2O01 - chains B and C of the 17 polymer chains in the assembly; structure by X-ray diffraction, 3.40 A resolution.

[Chain B]
Protein: Photosystem I P700 chlorophyll a apoprotein A2
From: Pisum sativum
UniProtKB: P05311 (PSAB_PEA); residue numbers follow UniProt; this construct covers 2-733
Amino-acid sequence (732 residues; each row starts with the number of its first residue):
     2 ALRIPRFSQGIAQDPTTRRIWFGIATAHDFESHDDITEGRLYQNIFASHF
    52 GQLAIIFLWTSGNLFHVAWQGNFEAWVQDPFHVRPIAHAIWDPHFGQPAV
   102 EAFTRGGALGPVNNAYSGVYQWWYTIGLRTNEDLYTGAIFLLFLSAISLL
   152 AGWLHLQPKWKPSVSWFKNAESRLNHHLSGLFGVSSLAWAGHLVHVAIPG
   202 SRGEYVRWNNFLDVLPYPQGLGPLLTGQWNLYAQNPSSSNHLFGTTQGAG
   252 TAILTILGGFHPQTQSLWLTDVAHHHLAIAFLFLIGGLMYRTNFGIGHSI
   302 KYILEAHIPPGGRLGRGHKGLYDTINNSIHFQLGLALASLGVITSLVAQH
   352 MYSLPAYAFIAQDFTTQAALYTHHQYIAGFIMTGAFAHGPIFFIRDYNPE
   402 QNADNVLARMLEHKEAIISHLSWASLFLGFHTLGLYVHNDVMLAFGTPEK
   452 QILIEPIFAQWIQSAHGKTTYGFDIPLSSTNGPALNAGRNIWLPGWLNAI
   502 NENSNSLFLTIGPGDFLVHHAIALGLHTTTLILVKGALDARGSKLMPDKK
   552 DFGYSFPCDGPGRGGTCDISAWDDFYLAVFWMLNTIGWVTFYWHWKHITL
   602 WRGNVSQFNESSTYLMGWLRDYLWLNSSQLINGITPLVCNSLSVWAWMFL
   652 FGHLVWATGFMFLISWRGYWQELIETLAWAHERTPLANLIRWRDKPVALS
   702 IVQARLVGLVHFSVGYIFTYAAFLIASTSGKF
Construct notes: conflict A147 (Phe in P05311)
Bound ions: chlorophyll a Mg (7 sites), coordinated by D93, H193, H275, H277, H308, H414, H654; 4Fe-4S cluster Fe: C559, D560, G561, C568 (shared with 1 residue of chain A)
Residues lining bound ligands:
  - beta-carotene (BCR): W648, M649, F652, F719
  - chlorophyll a (CLA), molecule 1: F8, I25, A28, H29
  - chlorophyll a (CLA), molecule 2: T18, I21, W22, I675, A679, H682, I691, W693, R694, D695, P697, V698
  - chlorophyll a (CLA), molecule 3: H29, I46, S49, H50, Q53, L54, I330, H331, Q333, L334, A337, L341
  - chlorophyll a (CLA), molecule 4: H29, I57, W60, I382
  - chlorophyll a (CLA), molecule 5: H29, L334, L338, F381, T384, G385, H389, F576
  - chlorophyll a (CLA), molecule 6: F47, F51, I148, L151, A152, L155, H156, W161, K162, W167
  - chlorophyll a (CLA), molecule 7: H50, L54, R174, H177, H178, L182
  - chlorophyll a (CLA), molecule 8: L54, I57, F58, L182
  - chlorophyll a (CLA), molecule 9: L59, G63, N64, F66, H67, W70, H89, A90, W92
  - chlorophyll a (CLA), molecule 10: W60, Y117, S118, A369, A370, L371, T373, H374, Y377, I378, I718, F719, A722, I726
  - chlorophyll a (CLA), molecule 11: W60, S118, G119, V120, W123, L341, I344, T345, V348, M352, Y358, L371, H374, H375, I378, I382
  - chlorophyll a (CLA), molecule 12: N64, H67, A88, H89, N114, N115, A116, Y117, S118, V645, W646, M649
  - chlorophyll a (CLA), molecule 13: I91, D93, H95, F96, V645, W648
  - chlorophyll a (CLA), molecule 14: W123, T126, I127, L182, F183, S186, S187, W190, L194, V273, H276, H277, I280, L347, V348, H351, M352, A357, Y358
  - chlorophyll a (CLA), molecule 15: I127, A189, W190, H193, H196, V197, R208, W209, F212
  - chlorophyll a (CLA), molecule 16: W167, N170, S173, H177, T293, N294, F295
  - chlorophyll a (CLA), molecule 17: A171, E172, R174, L175, H178, L179, F183, I301, Y323, I326, N327, L336, A337, L341
  - chlorophyll a (CLA), molecule 18: L175, F183, L283, F284, I286, G287, M290, Y291, I301, I304
  - chlorophyll a (CLA), molecule 19: N176, I286, G287, G288, L289, M290, Y291, I297, G298, H299
  - chlorophyll a (CLA), molecule 20: H177, V185, L289, Y291, R292, T293, F295, I297
  - chlorophyll a (CLA), molecule 21: L188, V195, H196, F212, L213, L216, P217, Y218, G221, L222, L225, Y233, I254, L255, L278
  - chlorophyll a (CLA), molecule 22: W230, N231, L255, H275, L278, A279, F282, W493
  - chlorophyll a (CLA), molecule 23: I257, L268, V273, H275, H276, A279, I280, L283, H351, L355, W497
  - chlorophyll a (CLA), molecule 24: H299, Y303, I304, A307, H308, P310, P311
  - chlorophyll a (CLA), molecule 25: I304, L305, H308, P310, P311, R317, H319, L322, V407, L408, M411
  - chlorophyll a (CLA), molecule 26: P310, P311, G312, G313, R314
  - chlorophyll a (CLA), molecule 27: R317, V407, R410, M411, H414, I418, H421
  - chlorophyll a (CLA), molecule 28: A339, S340, F387, M411, V535
  - chlorophyll a (CLA), molecule 29: V343, S346, L347, Q350, Q376, M383, F387, L527, T530, T531, M583, T586
  - chlorophyll a (CLA), molecule 30: L347, Q350, H351, S354, L355, F509
  - chlorophyll a (CLA), molecule 31: Q350, Y353, F459, A460, Q461, I463, Q464, H467, F509, L510, I512, H520, I523, V590, Y593, W594, H598
  - chlorophyll a (CLA), molecule 32: I418, H421, L422, A524, L527, H528
  - chlorophyll a (CLA), molecule 33: S420, H421, S423, W424, L427
  - chlorophyll a (CLA), molecule 34: W424, L427, F428, F431, H432
  - chlorophyll a (CLA), molecule 35: S426, L427, L429, G430, F431, T529, L532, I533, L578, F581, W582
  - chlorophyll a (CLA), molecule 36: F428, L429, I455, P457, I458, F459, A460, F517, H520, H521, A524, H528
  - chlorophyll a (CLA), molecule 37: L434, V438, F581, W582, N585, W589, L616, L620
  - chlorophyll a (CLA), molecule 38: G435, L436, V438, H439, V442, M443
  - chlorophyll a (CLA), molecule 39: I458, F459, W462
  - chlorophyll a (CLA), molecule 40: W462, I463, A466, H467, L478, W493, L494, F509
  - chlorophyll a (CLA), molecule 41: L478, P484, A485, N487, A488, G489, I492, W493
  - chlorophyll a (CLA), molecule 42: A488, I492, W493
  - chlorophyll a (CLA), molecule 43: L620, L624, W625
  - chlorophyll a (CLA), molecule 44: L624, F650, H654, W657, G716, Y717, F719, T720, Y721, F724
  - chlorophyll a (CLA), molecule 45: W648, L651, F652, H654, L655, A658
  - chlorophyll a (CLA), molecule 46: F652, L655, V656, T659, M662, F663, V708, V711, H712
  - chlorophyll a (CLA), molecule 47: L655, A658, T659, F661, M662, Y670, W671, L674
  - chlorophyll a (CLA), molecule 48: L678, A681, H682, T685
  - chlorophyll a (CLA), molecule 49: A681, T685, P686
  - phylloquinone (PQN): M662, F663, S666, W667, R668, W671, A699, L700, A705
  - 4Fe-4S cluster (SF4): C559, D560, G561, P562, T567, C568, W667, I702
Curated features (UniProtKB/Swiss-Prot):
  - binding site ([4Fe-4S] cluster): C559, C568
  - binding site (chlorophyll a): H654, M662, Y670
  - binding site (phylloquinone): W671
What the authors report for this chain:
  - binding site for chlorophyll a: H439
  - binding site for beta-carotene: W648, F652, F719

[Chain C]
Protein: Photosystem I iron-sulfur center
From: Pisum sativum
UniProtKB: P10793 (PSAC_PEA); residues 2-81 here correspond to UniProt positions 1-80 (UniProt number = residue number - 1)
Amino-acid sequence (80 residues; each row starts with the number of its first residue):
     2 SHSVKIYDTCIGCTQCVRACPTDVLEMIPWGGCKAKQIASAPRTEDCVGC
    52 KRCESACPTDFLSVRVYLWHETTRSMGLAY
Bound ions: 4Fe-4S cluster Fe site 1 near I12 (its only coordinating residue here); 4Fe-4S cluster Fe site 2: C48, V49, C51, C54
Residues lining bound ligands:
  - 4Fe-4S cluster (SF4), molecule 1: Y8, D9, T10, C11, I12, G13, C14, C17, V18, A40, C54, A57, C58, P59, T60
  - 4Fe-4S cluster (SF4), molecule 2: C21, P22, T23, D24, V25, C48, V49, G50, C51, K52, R53, C54

[Interface between chain B and chain C]
Residue-residue contacts (41; chain B residue first):
  G11(B) - H71(C)
  I12(B) - W70(C)
  I12(B) - H71(C)
  Q14(B) - H71(C)
  D15(B) - H71(C)
  D15(B) - E72(C)
  D15(B) - M77(C)
  P16(B) - E72(C)
  P16(B) - T74(C)
  P16(B) - M77(C)
  T17(B) - M77(C)  hydrogen bond
  R19(B) - W70(C)  hydrogen bond (side chain-backbone)
  R19(B) - H71(C)
  R19(B) - E72(C)  salt bridge
  F23(B) - W70(C)  hydrophobic
  M547(B) - L63(C)  hydrophobic
  M547(B) - R66(C)
  P548(B) - F62(C)  hydrophobic
  P548(B) - L63(C)
  D549(B) - F62(C)
  D549(B) - L63(C)  hydrogen bond (side chain-backbone)
  F553(B) - V5(C)  hydrophobic
  F553(B) - L63(C)  hydrophobic
  F553(B) - R66(C)
  F553(B) - Y68(C)
  S556(B) - Y68(C)  hydrogen bond (backbone-side chain)
  F557(B) - Y68(C)  hydrogen bond (backbone-side chain)
  P558(B) - Y68(C)
  D560(B) - K52(C)  salt bridge
  D560(B) - R66(C)  salt bridge
  R564(B) - E55(C)
  R564(B) - S56(C)
  R564(B) - R66(C)
  Q672(B) - L79(C)
  E676(B) - L79(C)
  K696(B) - L79(C)  hydrogen bond (side chain-backbone)
  K696(B) - A80(C)  hydrogen bond (side chain-backbone)
  K696(B) - Y81(C)  hydrogen bond (side chain-backbone)
  P697(B) - L79(C)
  V698(B) - M77(C)  hydrophobic
  V698(B) - L79(C)  hydrophobic
Interface residues without a listed pair, chain B (27 interface residues in all): L546, D552, G563, T567, A679
Interface residues without a listed pair, chain C (19 interface residues in all): K6, Y8, S64

[In short]
Chain B and chain C form an interface of 27 and 19 residues respectively, with 8 hydrogen bonds and 3 salt
bridges. Among the polar pairs are R19(B)-E72(C), D560(B)-K52(C) and D560(B)-R66(C). From the paper: a binding
site for beta-carotene at W648(B), F652(B) and F719(B); a binding site for chlorophyll a at H439(B).
Chain B is Photosystem I P700 chlorophyll a apoprotein A2 and chain C is Photosystem I iron-sulfur center,
both from Pisum sativum; the structure, The Structure of a plant photosystem I supercomplex at 3.4 Angstrom
resolution, was determined by X-ray diffraction.
